PDB entry 8OSK | electron microscopy, 3.60 A resolution | chains H and J of the 12 polymer chains in the assembly

== Chain H ==
Molecule: Histone H2B type 1-J
From: Homo sapiens
UniProt: P06899 (H2B1J_HUMAN); residues 0-124 here correspond to UniProt positions 1-125 (UniProt number = residue number + 1)
Amino-acid sequence (128 residues; numbered -3 to 124; the number before each row is that of its first residue; numbers below 1 keep their minus sign (Gly-3 is residue -3)):
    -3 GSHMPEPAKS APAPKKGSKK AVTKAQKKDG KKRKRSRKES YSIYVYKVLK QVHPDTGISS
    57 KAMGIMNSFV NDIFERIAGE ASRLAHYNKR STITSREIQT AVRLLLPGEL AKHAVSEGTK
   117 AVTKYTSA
Unresolved in the structure: -3 to 30
Differences from the reference sequence: expression tag (-3 to -1)
Curated features (UniProtKB/Swiss-Prot):
  - modified residue: Pro1 (N-acetylproline), Glu2 (ADP-ribosyl glutamic acid), Lys5 (N6-(2-hydroxyisobutyryl)lysine), Ser6 (ADP-ribosylserine), Lys11 (N6-(beta-hydroxybutyryl)lysine), Lys12 (N6-(2-hydroxyisobutyryl)lysine), Ser14 (Phosphoserine), Lys15 (N6-acetyllysine), Lys16 (N6-(beta-hydroxybutyryl)lysine), Lys20 (N6-(2-hydroxyisobutyryl)lysine), Lys23 (N6-(2-hydroxyisobutyryl)lysine), Lys24 (N6-(2-hydroxyisobutyryl)lysine), Lys34 (N6-(2-hydroxyisobutyryl)lysine), Glu35 (PolyADP-ribosyl glutamic acid), Ser36 (Phosphoserine), Lys43 (N6-(2-hydroxyisobutyryl)lysine), Lys46 (N6-(2-hydroxyisobutyryl)lysine), Lys57 (N6,N6-dimethyllysine), Arg79 (Dimethylated arginine), Lys85 (N6,N6,N6-trimethyllysine) and 6 more in UniProt
  - glycosylation: Ser112 (O-linked (GlcNAc) serine)
  - cross-link (Glycyl lysine isopeptide (Lys-Gly)): Lys5 (interchain with G-Cter in SUMO2), Lys20 (interchain with G-Cter in SUMO2), Lys34 (interchain with G-Cter in ubiquitin), Lys120 (interchain with G-Cter in ubiquitin)

== Chain J ==
Molecule: 153-nt DNA strand
Sequence (153 nucleotides; row label = number of the first residue in the row; numbers below 1 keep their minus sign (DA-2 is residue -2)):
    -2 ATCACAGGAT GTATGCACGT GACCCGTGCC TGGAGACTAG GGAGTAATCC CCTTGGCGGT
    58 TAAAACGCGG GGGACAGCGC GTACGTGCGT TTAAGCGGTG CTAGAGCTGT CTACGACCAA
   118 TTGAGCGGCC TGCAGACCGG GATTCTCCAG GAT
Unresolved in the structure: -2 to 1, 126-150

== Chain H / chain J interface ==
Pairs across the interface (8):
  Arg33(H) with DC26(J), hydrogen bond to the base; DC27(J), hydrogen bond to the base; DT28(J), sugar contact
  Arg86(H) with DA40(J), hydrogen bond to the phosphate; DG41(J), salt bridge to the phosphate
  Ser87(H) with DG39(J), phosphate contact; DA40(J), hydrogen bond to the phosphate
  Thr88(H) with DA40(J), hydrogen bond to the phosphate
Also at the interface, not in a pair above, chain H (7 interface residues in all): Glu35, Ser56, Lys85
Also at the interface, not in a pair above, chain J (9 interface residues in all): DC20, DG25, DG30

== Summary ==
7 residues of chain H and 9 residues of chain J are in contact; the contacts include 5 hydrogen bonds and 1
salt bridge. Among the polar pairs are Arg33(H)-DC26(J), Arg33(H)-DC27(J) and Arg86(H)-DA40(J).
Chain H is Histone H2B type 1-J (Homo sapiens) and chain J is a 153-nt DNA strand; the structure, Cryo-EM
structure of CLOCK-BMAL1 bound to a nucleosomal E-box at position SHL+5.8 (composite map), was determined by
electron microscopy together with 8OSJ, 8OSL, 8OTS and 8OTT from the same study.
